5OSK - chains C and D of the 6 polymer chains in the assembly; structure by X-ray diffraction, 2.11 A resolution.

# Chain C
Name: Tubulin alpha-1B chain
Organism: Bos taurus
UniProt: P81947 (TBA1B_BOVIN); numbering as in UniProt (aligned over 1-451)
Amino-acid sequence (451 residues; numbered 1 to 451; the number before each row is that of its first residue):
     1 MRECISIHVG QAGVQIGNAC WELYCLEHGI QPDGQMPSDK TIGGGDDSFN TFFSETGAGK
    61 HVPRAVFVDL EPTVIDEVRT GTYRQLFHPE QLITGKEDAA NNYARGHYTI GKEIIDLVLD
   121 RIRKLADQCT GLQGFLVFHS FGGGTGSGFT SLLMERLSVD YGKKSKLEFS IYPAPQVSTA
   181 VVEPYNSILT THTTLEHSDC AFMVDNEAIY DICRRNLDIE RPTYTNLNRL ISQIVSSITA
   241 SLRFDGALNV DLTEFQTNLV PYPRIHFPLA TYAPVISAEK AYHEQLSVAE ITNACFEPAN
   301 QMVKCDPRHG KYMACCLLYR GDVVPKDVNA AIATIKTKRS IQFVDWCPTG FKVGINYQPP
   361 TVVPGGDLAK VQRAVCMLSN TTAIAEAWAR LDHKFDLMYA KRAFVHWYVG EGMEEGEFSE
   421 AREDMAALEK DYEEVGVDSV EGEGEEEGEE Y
Disordered / not traced: 441-451
Ion coordination: Ca2+: Asp39, Thr41, Gly44, Glu55
Residues lining bound ligands: GTP (guanosine-5'-triphosphate): Gly10, Gln11, Ala12, Gln15, Ile16, Asp69, Asp98, Ala99, Ala100, Asn101, Ser140, Gly142, Gly143, Gly144, Thr145, Gly146, Ile171, Pro173, Val177, Ser178, Thr179, Glu183, Asn206, Tyr224, Leu227, Asn228, Ile231
Reported in the primary citation:
  - binding site for the ligand A9Q: Asn101, Ser178, Thr179, Val181

# Chain D
Name: Tubulin beta-2B chain
Organism: Bos taurus
UniProt: Q6B856 (TBB2B_BOVIN); the author numbering skips numbers that UniProt does not, so the offset changes along the chain: 1-42 = UniProt 1-42; 45-360 = UniProt 43-358; 369-455 = UniProt 359-445
Amino-acid sequence (445 residues; each row starts with the number of its first residue; note: 10 numbers in that range are skipped by the numbering (no residue carries them; nothing is unmodelled there)):
     1 MREIVHIQAG QCGNQIGAKF WEVISDEHGI DPTGSYHGDS DL
    45 QLERINVYYN EATGNKYVPR AILVDLEPGT MDSVRSGPFG QIFRPDNFVF GQSGAGNNWA
   105 KGHYTEGAEL VDSVLDVVRK ESESCDCLQG FQLTHSLGGG TGSGMGTLLI SKIREEYPDR
   165 IMNTFSVMPS PKVSDTVVEP YNATLSVHQL VENTDETYCI DNEALYDICF RTLKLTTPTY
   225 GDLNHLVSAT MSGVTTCLRF PGQLNADLRK LAVNMVPFPR LHFFMPGFAP LTSRGSQQYR
   285 ALTVPELTQQ MFDSKNMMAA CDPRHGRYLT VAAIFRGRMS MKEVDEQMLN VQNKNSSYFV
   345 EWIPNNVKTA VCDIPP
   369 RGLKMSATFI GNSTAIQELF KRISEQFTAM FRRKAFLHWY TGEGMDEMEF TEAESNMNDL
   429 VSEYQQYQDA TADEQGEFEE EEGEDEA
Disordered / not traced: 1, 276-285, 442-455
Ion coordination: Mg2+: Gln11 (together with GDP)
Residues lining bound ligands: GDP (guanosine-5'-diphosphate): Gly10, Gln11, Cys12, Gln15, Ile16, Asp69, Glu71, Asn101, Ser140, Gly142, Gly143, Gly144, Thr145, Gly146, Val171, Pro173, Val177, Ser178, Glu183, Asn206, Leu209, Tyr224, Leu227, Asn228, Val231
Curated features (UniProtKB/Swiss-Prot):
  - motif: Met1 to Ile4 (MREI motif)
  - binding site (GTP): Gln11, Glu71, Ser140, Gly144, Thr145, Gly146, Asn206, Asn228
  - binding site (Mg(2+)): Glu71
  - modified residue: Ser40 (Phosphoserine), Thr57 (Phosphothreonine), Lys60 (N6-acetyllysine), Ser174 (Phosphoserine), Thr287 (Phosphothreonine), Thr292 (Phosphothreonine), Arg320 (Omega-N-methylarginine), Glu448 (5-glutamyl polyglutamate)
  - cross-link (Glycyl lysine isopeptide (Lys-Gly)): Lys60 (interchain with G-Cter in ubiquitin), Lys326 (interchain with G-Cter in ubiquitin)
Reported in the primary citation:
  - binding site for the ligand A9Q: Cys241, Leu242, Leu255, Met259, Ala316, Asn349, Lys352, Ala354

# How chain C and chain D interact
Contacting residue pairs (48; chain C residue first):
  Gln11(C) - Gln247(D)  hydrogen bond
  Lys96(C) - Arg2(D)
  Lys96(C) - Asp130(D)  salt bridge
  Glu97(C) - Arg2(D)  salt bridge
  Glu97(C) - Cys131(D)
  Glu97(C) - Arg164(D)  salt bridge
  Asp98(C) - Lys254(D)  salt bridge
  Ala100(C) - Arg253(D)
  Ala100(C) - Lys254(D)
  Ala100(C) - Val257(D)
  Asn101(C) - Lys254(D)
  Arg105(C) - Arg253(D)
  Pro175(C) - Asn349(D)
  Ser178(C) - Leu248(D)
  Ser178(C) - Lys352(D)  hydrogen bond
  Thr179(C) - Leu248(D)
  Thr179(C) - Asn258(D)  hydrogen bond (backbone-side chain)
  Ala180(C) - Asn258(D)
  Val181(C) - Asn258(D)  hydrogen bond (backbone-side chain)
  Val181(C) - Ile347(D)  hydrophobic
  Val181(C) - Pro348(D)
  Glu220(C) - Lys326(D)
  Arg221(C) - Asp329(D)  salt bridge
  Tyr224(C) - Gln247(D)
  Lys394(C) - Asn349(D)  hydrogen bond
  Leu397(C) - Glu345(D)
  Leu397(C) - Trp346(D)
  Leu397(C) - Pro348(D)  hydrophobic
  Met398(C) - Trp346(D)
  Met398(C) - Pro348(D)
  Lys401(C) - Phe262(D)
  Lys401(C) - Trp346(D)
  Lys401(C) - Thr439(D)  hydrogen bond (side chain-backbone)
  Arg402(C) - Phe262(D)
  Ala403(C) - Pro261(D)
  Ala403(C) - Phe262(D)  hydrophobic
  Phe404(C) - Val257(D)
  Phe404(C) - Asn258(D)
  Phe404(C) - Val260(D)
  Phe404(C) - Pro261(D)  hydrogen bond (backbone-backbone)
  Phe404(C) - Ile347(D)  hydrophobic
  His406(C) - Val260(D)
  His406(C) - Pro261(D)
  His406(C) - Phe262(D)
  His406(C) - Pro263(D)
  Trp407(C) - Ala256(D)
  Trp407(C) - Val257(D)
  Trp407(C) - Val260(D)  hydrogen bond (side chain-backbone)
Interface residues without a listed pair, chain C (27 interface residues in all): Val182, Tyr210, Glu411
Interface residues without a listed pair, chain D (29 interface residues in all): Asp251, Thr314, Met325, Ala438, Ala440

# In short
27 residues of chain C and 29 residues of chain D are in contact, with 8 hydrogen bonds and 5 salt bridges.
Polar contacts include Lys96(C)-Asp130(D), Glu97(C)-Arg2(D) and Glu97(C)-Arg164(D). Bound to chain C: GTP.
Bound to chain D: GDP. From the paper: a binding site for the ligand A9Q at Asn101(C), Ser178(C) and Cys241(D)
among others.
Chain C is Tubulin alpha-1B chain and chain D is Tubulin beta-2B chain, both from Bos taurus; the structure,
Tubulin-7j complex, was determined by X-ray diffraction.
